Entry 1XFG (X-ray diffraction, 1.85 A resolution); this record covers chains A and B.

Chain A (and B):
Name: Glucosamine--fructose-6-phosphate aminotransferase [isomerizing]
Source organism: Escherichia coli
Notes: EC 2.6.1.16; fragment: glutaminase domain; chain B of this document is another copy of the same molecule, construct and numbering; everything in this record applies to it too
UniProtKB: P17169 (GLMS_ECOLI); residues 1-240 here = UniProt positions 1-240
Sequence (240 residues; each row starts with the number of its first residue):
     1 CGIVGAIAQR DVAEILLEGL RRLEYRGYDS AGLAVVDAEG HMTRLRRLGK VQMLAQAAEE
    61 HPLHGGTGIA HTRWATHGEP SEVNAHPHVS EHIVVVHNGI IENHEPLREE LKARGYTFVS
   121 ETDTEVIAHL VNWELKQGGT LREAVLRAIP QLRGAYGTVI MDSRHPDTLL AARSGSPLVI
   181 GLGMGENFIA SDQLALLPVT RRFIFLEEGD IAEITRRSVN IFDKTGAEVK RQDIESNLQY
Not modelled in the structure: 239-240 (chain B: 240)
Bound ions: Na+: G154, S174
Small-molecule neighbours: glutamine hydroxamate (HGA): C1, T72, R73, W74, A75, T76, H77, H86, H97, N98, G99, I100, T122, D123, T124

Interface between chain A and chain B:
Residue-residue contacts - 24 pairs, chain A then chain B:
  Q9(A) with R10(B); D11(B), hydrogen bond (side chain-backbone)
  R10(A) with Q9(B); R10(B); M184(B), hydrogen bond (side chain-backbone); E186(B), salt bridge
  D11(A) with Q9(B), hydrogen bond (backbone-side chain)
  E14(A) with G185(B); R217(B), salt bridge
  I15(A) with M184(B), hydrophobic
  E18(A) with M184(B)
  M184(A) with R10(B), hydrogen bond (backbone-side chain); E14(B); E18(B); P198(B), hydrophobic
  E186(A) with R10(B), salt bridge
  V199(A) with M184(B), hydrophobic
  R201(A) with R201(B); E235(B), salt bridge
  R217(A) with E14(B), salt bridge
  E235(A) with R201(B), salt bridge; Q239(B)
  N237(A) with R201(B), hydrogen bond; Q239(B)
Interface residues without a listed pair, chain A (14 interface residues in all): P198
Interface residues without a listed pair, chain B (15 interface residues in all): I15, V199

Summary:
The interface between chain A and chain B involves 14 residues on one side and 15 on the other; the contacts
include 5 hydrogen bonds and 6 salt bridges. Polar contacts include R10(A)-E186(B), E14(A)-R217(B) and
R201(A)-E235(B). Chain A binds glutamine hydroxamate.
Chain A and chain B are both Glucosamine--fructose-6-phosphate aminotransferase [isomerizing] (Escherichia
coli); the structure, Glutaminase domain of glucosamine 6-phosphate synthase complexed with l-glu hydroxamate,
was determined by X-ray diffraction together with 1XFF from the same study.
